5C4J - chains B and J of the 13 polymer chains in the assembly; structure by X-ray diffraction, 4.00 A resolution.

# Chain B
Name: DNA-directed RNA polymerase II subunit RPB2
Source organism: Saccharomyces cerevisiae (strain ATCC 204508 / S288c)
Notes: EC 2.7.7.6
UniProt: P08518 (RPB2_YEAST); residues 1-1224 here = UniProt positions 1-1224
Amino-acid sequence (1224 residues; numbered 1 to 1224; the number before each row is that of its first residue):
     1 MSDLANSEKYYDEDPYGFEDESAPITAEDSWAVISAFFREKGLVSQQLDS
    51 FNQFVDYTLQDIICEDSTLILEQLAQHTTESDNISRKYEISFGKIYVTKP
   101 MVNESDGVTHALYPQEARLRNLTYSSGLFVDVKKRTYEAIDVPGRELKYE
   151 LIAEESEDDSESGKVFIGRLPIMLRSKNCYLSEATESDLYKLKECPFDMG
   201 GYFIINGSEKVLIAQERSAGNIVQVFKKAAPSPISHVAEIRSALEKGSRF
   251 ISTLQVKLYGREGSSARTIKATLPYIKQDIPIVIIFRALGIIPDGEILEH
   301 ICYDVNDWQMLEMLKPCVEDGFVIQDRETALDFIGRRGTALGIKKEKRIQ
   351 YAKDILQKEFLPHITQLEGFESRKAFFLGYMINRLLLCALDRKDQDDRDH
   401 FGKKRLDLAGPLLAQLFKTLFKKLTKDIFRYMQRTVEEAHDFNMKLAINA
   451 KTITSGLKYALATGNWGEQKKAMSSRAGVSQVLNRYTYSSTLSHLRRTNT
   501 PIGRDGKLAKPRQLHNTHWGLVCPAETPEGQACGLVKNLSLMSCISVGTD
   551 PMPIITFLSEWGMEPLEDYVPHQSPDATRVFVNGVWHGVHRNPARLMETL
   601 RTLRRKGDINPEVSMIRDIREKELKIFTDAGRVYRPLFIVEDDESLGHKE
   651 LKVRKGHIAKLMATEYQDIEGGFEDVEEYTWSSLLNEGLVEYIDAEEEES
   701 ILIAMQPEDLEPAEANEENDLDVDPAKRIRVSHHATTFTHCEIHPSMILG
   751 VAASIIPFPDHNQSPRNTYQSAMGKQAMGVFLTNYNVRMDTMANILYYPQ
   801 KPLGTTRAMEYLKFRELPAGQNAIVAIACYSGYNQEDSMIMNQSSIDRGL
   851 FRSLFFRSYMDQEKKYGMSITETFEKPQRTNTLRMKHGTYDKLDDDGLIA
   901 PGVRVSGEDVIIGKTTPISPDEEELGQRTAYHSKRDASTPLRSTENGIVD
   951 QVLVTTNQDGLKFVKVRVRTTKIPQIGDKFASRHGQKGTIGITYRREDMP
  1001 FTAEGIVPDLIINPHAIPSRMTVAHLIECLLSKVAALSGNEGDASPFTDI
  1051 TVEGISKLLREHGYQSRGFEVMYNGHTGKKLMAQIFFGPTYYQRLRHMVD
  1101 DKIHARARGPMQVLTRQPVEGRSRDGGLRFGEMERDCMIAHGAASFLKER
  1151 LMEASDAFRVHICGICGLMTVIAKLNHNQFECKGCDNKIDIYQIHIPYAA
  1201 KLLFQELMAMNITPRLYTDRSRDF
Unresolved in the structure: 1-19, 155-160, 335-348, 669-677, 685, 715-725, 731-734, 926-928
Metal / ion sites: Zn2+ near Cys1163 (its only coordinating residue here)
What the authors report for this chain:
  - binding site for Template strand DNA: Tyr459, Thr463, Met868
  - binding site for Non-template strand DNA: Lys471, Gly867, Met868
  - conformationally variable residues (loop rearrangement): Pro501 to Lys510

# Chain J
Name: DNA-directed RNA polymerases I, II, and III subunit RPABC5
Source organism: Saccharomyces cerevisiae (strain ATCC 204508 / S288c)
UniProt: P22139 (RPAB5_YEAST); residue numbers follow UniProt; this construct covers 1-70
Amino-acid sequence (70 residues; numbered 1 to 70; the number before each row is that of its first residue):
     1 MIVPVRCFSCGKVVGDKWESYLNLLQEDELDEGTALSRLGLKRYCCRRMI
    51 LTHVDLIEKFLRYNPLEKRD
Unresolved in the structure: 67-70
Metal / ion sites: Zn2+: Cys7, Cys10, Cys45
Curated features (UniProtKB/Swiss-Prot):
  - binding site (Zn(2+)): Cys7, Cys10, Cys45, Cys46
  - cross-link: Lys59 (Glycyl lysine isopeptide (Lys-Gly) (interchain with G-Cter in ubiquitin))

# Interface between chain B and chain J
Pairs across the interface - 68 pairs, chain B then chain J:
  Ser187(B) - Arg62(J)  hydrogen bond
  Tyr190(B) - Lys59(J)
  Tyr190(B) - Arg62(J)
  Tyr190(B) - Tyr63(J)  hydrophobic
  Lys193(B) - Tyr63(J)
  Glu194(B) - Tyr63(J)
  Cys195(B) - Tyr63(J)  hydrogen bond (backbone-side chain)
  Phe197(B) - Lys59(J)
  Val780(B) - Leu56(J)  hydrophobic
  Thr783(B) - Phe60(J)
  Thr783(B) - Tyr63(J)  hydrogen bond
  Asn784(B) - Tyr63(J)  hydrogen bond (backbone-side chain)
  Tyr785(B) - Met1(J)
  Tyr785(B) - Phe60(J)  hydrophobic
  Tyr797(B) - Met1(J)
  Tyr798(B) - Met1(J)
  Tyr798(B) - Ile2(J)
  Tyr798(B) - Pro4(J)  hydrophobic
  Pro799(B) - Met1(J)
  Pro799(B) - His53(J)
  Gln800(B) - Arg48(J)
  Gln800(B) - Thr52(J)
  Gln800(B) - His53(J)
  Lys801(B) - Leu51(J)  hydrogen bond (side chain-backbone)
  Lys801(B) - Thr52(J)  hydrogen bond (backbone-side chain)
  Lys801(B) - His53(J)
  Lys801(B) - Val54(J)
  Arg815(B) - Val54(J)
  Glu816(B) - Val54(J)
  Glu816(B) - Leu56(J)
  Glu816(B) - Lys59(J)
  Gln821(B) - Phe8(J)
  Asn822(B) - Arg48(J)  hydrogen bond (backbone-side chain)
  Asn822(B) - Thr52(J)  hydrogen bond
  Ile824(B) - Ser9(J)
  Ile824(B) - Cys45(J)  hydrophobic
  Ile824(B) - Arg48(J)
  Asn842(B) - Phe8(J)
  Ser845(B) - Phe8(J)  hydrogen bond (side chain-backbone)
  Ser845(B) - Ser9(J)
  Arg848(B) - Cys7(J)
  Arg848(B) - Phe8(J)  hydrogen bond (side chain-backbone)
  Arg848(B) - Ser9(J)  hydrogen bond (side chain-backbone)
  Arg848(B) - Cys10(J)  hydrogen bond (side chain-backbone)
  Arg848(B) - Gly11(J)
  Gly849(B) - Phe8(J)
  Leu850(B) - Phe8(J)  hydrophobic
  Arg996(B) - Ser9(J)
  Arg996(B) - Cys10(J)  hydrogen bond (side chain-backbone)
  Glu1004(B) - Arg43(J)
  Ile1006(B) - Arg43(J)
  Ile1006(B) - Tyr44(J)  hydrophobic
  Val1007(B) - Ser9(J)  hydrogen bond (backbone-side chain)
  Asp1009(B) - Phe8(J)
  Asp1009(B) - Ser9(J)  hydrogen bond
  Asp1009(B) - Arg48(J)  salt bridge
  Ala1035(B) - Leu51(J)
  Ala1036(B) - Arg47(J)
  Leu1037(B) - Arg47(J)  hydrogen bond (backbone-side chain)
  Ser1038(B) - Asp31(J)
  Ser1038(B) - Gly33(J)
  Gly1039(B) - Glu32(J)
  Gly1039(B) - Gly33(J)
  Gly1039(B) - Leu51(J)
  Asn1040(B) - Asp31(J)
  Tyr1064(B) - Tyr44(J)
  Glu1070(B) - Tyr44(J)  hydrogen bond
  Phe1087(B) - Tyr44(J)
Other interface residues (no listed pair), chain B (51 interface residues in all): Lys191, Pro196, Asn786, Val787, Ile795, Leu796, Pro802, Leu803, Pro818, Ser844, Pro1008, Lys1033
Other interface residues (no listed pair), chain J (28 interface residues in all): Leu36, Met49, Asn64

# Overview
51 residues of chain B and 28 residues of chain J are in contact; the contacts include 17 hydrogen bonds and 1
salt bridge. Polar contacts include Asp1009(B)-Arg48(J), Ser187(B)-Arg62(J) and Cys195(B)-Tyr63(J). The paper
reports a binding site for Template strand DNA at Tyr459(B), Thr463(B) and Met868(B); a binding site for
Non-template strand DNA at Lys471(B), Gly867(B) and Met868(B).
Chain B is DNA-directed RNA polymerase II subunit RPB2 and chain J is DNA-directed RNA polymerases I, II, and
III subunit RPABC5, both from Saccharomyces cerevisiae (strain ATCC 204508 / S288c); the structure, Crystal
structure of a transcribing RNA Polymerase II complex reveals a complete transcription bubble, was determined
by X-ray diffraction, deposited together with 5C3E, 5C44, 5C4A and 5C4X.
